5X3G - chain A; structure by X-ray diffraction, 2.02 A resolution.

[Chain A]
Protein: Uracil-DNA glycosylase
Organism: Nitratifractor salsuginis
Reference sequence: E6WYZ8 (E6WYZ8_NITSE); residues 1-255 here = UniProt positions 1-255
Amino-acid sequence (263 residues; each row starts with the number of its first residue):
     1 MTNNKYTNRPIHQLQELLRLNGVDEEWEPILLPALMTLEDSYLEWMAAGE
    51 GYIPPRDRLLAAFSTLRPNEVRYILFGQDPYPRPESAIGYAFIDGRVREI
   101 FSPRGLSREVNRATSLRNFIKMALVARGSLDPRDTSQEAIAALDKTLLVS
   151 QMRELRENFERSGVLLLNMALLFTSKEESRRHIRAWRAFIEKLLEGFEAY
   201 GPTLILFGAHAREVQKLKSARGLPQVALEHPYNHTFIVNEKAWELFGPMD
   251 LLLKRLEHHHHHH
Not modelled in the structure: 1-6, 256-263
Construct notes: expression tag (256-263)
Modified positions: Mse-1 (selenomethionine); Mse-36, Mse-46, Mse-122, Mse-152, Mse-169, Mse-249 (selenomethionine; parent Met)

[Summary]
Chain A is Uracil-DNA glycosylase (Nitratifractor salsuginis); the structure, The WT UNG crystal structure
from Nitratifractor salsuginis, was determined by X-ray diffraction together with 5X3H from the same study.
